Entry 1YY4 (X-ray diffraction, 2.70 A resolution); this record covers chains B and D of the 4 polymer chains in the assembly.

[Chain B]
Name: Estrogen receptor beta
Organism: Homo sapiens
Notes: fragment: Ligand Binding Domain
UniProtKB: Q9UEV6 (ESR2_HUMAN); residues 263-530 here = UniProt positions 263-530
Chain sequence (268 residues; row label = number of the first residue in the row):
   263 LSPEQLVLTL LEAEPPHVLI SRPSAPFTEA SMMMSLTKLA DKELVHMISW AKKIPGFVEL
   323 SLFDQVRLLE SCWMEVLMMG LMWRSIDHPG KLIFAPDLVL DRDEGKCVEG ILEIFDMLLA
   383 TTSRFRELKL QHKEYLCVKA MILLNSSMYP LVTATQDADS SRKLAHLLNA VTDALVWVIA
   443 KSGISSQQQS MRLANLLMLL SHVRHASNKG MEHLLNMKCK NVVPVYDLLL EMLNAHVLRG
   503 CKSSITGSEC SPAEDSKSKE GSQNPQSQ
Disordered / not traced: 411-420, 498-530
Small-molecule neighbours: 1-chloro-6-(4-hydroxyphenyl)-2-naphthol (4NA): Met295, Leu298, Leu301, Ala302, Glu305, Met336, Leu339, Met340, Leu343, Arg346, Phe356, Ile373, Ile376, Gly472, His475, Leu476, Met479

[Chain D]
Name: Steroid receptor coactivator-1
Chain sequence (13 residues; each row starts with the number of its first residue):
   601 SGSHKLVQLL TTT
Disordered / not traced: 601-604

[Interface between chain B and chain D]
Pairs across the interface (16; chain B residue first):
  Ile310(B) with Leu606(D), hydrophobic; Leu609(D), hydrophobic; Leu610(D), hydrophobic
  Lys314(B) with Leu610(D), hydrogen bond (side chain-backbone); Thr613(D), hydrogen bond (side chain-backbone)
  Leu324(B) with Thr611(D)
  Gln327(B) with Leu610(D)
  Val328(B) with Leu606(D), hydrophobic; Leu610(D), hydrophobic
  Leu331(B) with Leu610(D), hydrophobic
  Glu332(B) with Leu606(D)
  Leu490(B) with Lys605(D); Leu609(D), hydrophobic
  Glu493(B) with Lys605(D), hydrogen bond (side chain-backbone); Leu606(D), hydrogen bond (side chain-backbone)
  Met494(B) with Leu606(D), hydrophobic
Also at the interface, not in a pair above, chain B (12 interface residues in all): Val307, Phe319
Also at the interface, not in a pair above, chain D (7 interface residues in all): Val607

[Overview]
The interface between chain B and chain D involves 12 residues on one side and 7 on the other, with 4 hydrogen
bonds. Polar pairs include Lys314(B)-Leu610(D), Lys314(B)-Thr613(D) and Glu493(B)-Lys605(D). Ligands of chain
B: 1-chloro-6-(4-hydroxyphenyl)-2-naphthol.
Chain B is Estrogen receptor beta (Homo sapiens) and chain D is Steroid receptor coactivator-1; the structure,
Crystal structure of estrogen receptor beta complexed with 1-chloro-6-(4-hydroxy-phenyl)-naphthalen-2-ol, was
determined by X-ray diffraction, deposited together with 1YYE.
